Entry 4QV1 (X-ray diffraction, 2.50 A resolution); this record covers chains L and V of the 28 polymer chains in the assembly.

== Chain L ==
Molecule: Proteasome subunit beta type-6
From: Saccharomyces cerevisiae
Notes: EC 3.4.25.1
Reference sequence: P23724 (PSB6_YEAST); residues 1-222 here correspond to UniProt positions 20-241 (UniProt number = residue number + 19)
Chain sequence (222 residues; row label = number of the first residue in the row):
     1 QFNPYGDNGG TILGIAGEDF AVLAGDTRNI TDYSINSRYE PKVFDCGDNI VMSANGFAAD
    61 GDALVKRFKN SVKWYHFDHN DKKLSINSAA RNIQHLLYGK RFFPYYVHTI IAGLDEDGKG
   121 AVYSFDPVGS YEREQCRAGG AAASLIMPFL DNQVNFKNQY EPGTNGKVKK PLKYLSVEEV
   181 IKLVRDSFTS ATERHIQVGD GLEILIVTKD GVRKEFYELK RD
Bound ions: Mg2+: D222 (shared with I163(V), D166(V), S169(V) of chain V)

== Chain V ==
Molecule: Proteasome subunit beta type-2
From: Saccharomyces cerevisiae
Notes: EC 3.4.25.1
Reference sequence: P25043 (PSB2_YEAST); residues 1-232 here correspond to UniProt positions 30-261 (UniProt number = residue number + 29)
Chain sequence (232 residues; numbered 1 to 232; the number before each row is that of its first residue):
     1 TTIVGVKFNN GVVIAADTRS TQGPIVADKN CAKLHRISPK IWCAGAGTAA DTEAVTQLIG
    61 SNIELHSLYT SREPRVVSAL QMLKQHLFKY QGHIGAYLIV AGVDPTGSHL FSIHAHGSTD
   121 VGYYLSLGSG SLAAMAVLES HWKQDLTKEE AIKLASDAIQ AGIWNDLGSG SNVDVCVMEI
   181 GKDAEYLRNY LTPNVREEKQ KSYKFPRGTT AVLKESIVNI CDIQEEQVDI TA
Not modelled in the structure: 227-232
Curated features (UniProtKB/Swiss-Prot):
  - active site: T1 (Nucleophile)
Bound ions: Mg2+: I163, D166, S169 (shared with D222(L) of chain L)

== How chain L and chain V interact ==
Residue-residue contacts - 61 pairs, chain L then chain V:
  R28(L) - L167(V)
  I30(L) - L167(V)  hydrophobic
  D32(L) - L167(V)
  Y33(L) - N165(V)
  Y33(L) - D166(V)
  Y33(L) - L167(V)  hydrogen bond (backbone-backbone)
  Y33(L) - G168(V)
  I35(L) - W164(V)
  I35(L) - L167(V)  hydrophobic
  R38(L) - W164(V)  hydrogen bond (side chain-backbone)
  R38(L) - N165(V)
  F149(L) - Y203(V)
  N152(L) - F205(V)
  Q153(L) - Y203(V)
  Q153(L) - F205(V)
  N158(L) - T209(V)
  Q159(L) - F205(V)
  Q159(L) - T209(V)
  Y160(L) - T209(V)  hydrogen bond (backbone-backbone)
  Y160(L) - A211(V)  hydrophobic
  P162(L) - P206(V)  hydrophobic
  P162(L) - R207(V)
  P162(L) - G208(V)
  N165(L) - V212(V)
  G166(L) - A211(V)
  E179(L) - K201(V)
  K182(L) - Q200(V)
  L183(L) - Y203(V)
  R185(L) - E197(V)  salt bridge
  R185(L) - Q200(V)  hydrogen bond
  D186(L) - K199(V)
  D186(L) - Q200(V)  hydrogen bond (side chain-backbone)
  D186(L) - K201(V)  hydrogen bond (side chain-backbone)
  D186(L) - Y203(V)  hydrogen bond
  T189(L) - R196(V)
  S190(L) - R196(V)
  E193(L) - V26(V)
  E193(L) - K29(V)  salt bridge
  E193(L) - R196(V)
  R194(L) - P24(V)
  R194(L) - I25(V)
  R194(L) - V26(V)  hydrogen bond (backbone-backbone)
  R194(L) - A27(V)  hydrogen bond (side chain-backbone)
  R194(L) - K29(V)
  H195(L) - P24(V)
  H195(L) - I25(V)
  I196(L) - R19(V)
  I196(L) - T21(V)
  I196(L) - P24(V)  hydrogen bond (backbone-backbone)
  I196(L) - V26(V)  hydrophobic
  I196(L) - L167(V)
  K220(L) - N194(V)  hydrogen bond (side chain-backbone)
  R221(L) - W164(V)
  D222(L) - R19(V)  salt bridge
  D222(L) - I163(V)
  D222(L) - W164(V)
  D222(L) - D166(V)
  D222(L) - S169(V)
  D222(L) - G170(V)
  D222(L) - S171(V)  hydrogen bond (side chain-backbone)
  D222(L) - N194(V)
Other interface residues (no listed pair), chain L (33 interface residues in all): S34, L145, E161, E218
Other interface residues (no listed pair), chain V (34 interface residues in all): G23, D28, V195, T210

== Summary ==
33 residues of chain L and 34 residues of chain V are in contact, with 12 hydrogen bonds and 3 salt bridges.
Polar pairs include R185(L)-E197(V), E193(L)-K29(V) and D222(L)-R19(V). Curated annotation (UniProt) lists
active-site residue T1(V) on chain V.
Here chain L is Proteasome subunit beta type-6 and chain V is Proteasome subunit beta type-2, both from
Saccharomyces cerevisiae. Entry 4QV1 (yCP beta5-M45A mutant) was determined by X-ray diffraction (same
publication as 4QUX, 4QUY, 4QV0, 4QV3, 4QV4, 4QV5 and 42 further entries).
